PDB entry 7PPL | X-ray diffraction, 1.53 A resolution | chains A and B

# Chain A
Molecule: Tyrosine-protein phosphatase non-receptor type 11
Source organism: Homo sapiens
Notes: EC 3.1.3.48
Reference sequence: Q06124 (PTN11_HUMAN); the construct has insertions or renumbered stretches relative to UniProt, so the offset changes along the chain: 5-73 = UniProt 246-314; 78-282 = UniProt 324-528
Chain sequence (282 residues; numbered 1 to 282; the number before each row is that of its first residue):
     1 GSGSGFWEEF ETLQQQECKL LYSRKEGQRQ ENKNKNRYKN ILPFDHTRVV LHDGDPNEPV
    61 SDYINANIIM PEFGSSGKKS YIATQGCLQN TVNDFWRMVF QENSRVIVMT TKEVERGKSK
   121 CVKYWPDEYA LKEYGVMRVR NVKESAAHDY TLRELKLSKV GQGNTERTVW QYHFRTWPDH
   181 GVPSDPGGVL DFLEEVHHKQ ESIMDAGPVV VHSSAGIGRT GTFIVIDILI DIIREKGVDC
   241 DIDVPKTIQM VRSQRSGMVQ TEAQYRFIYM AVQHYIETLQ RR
Not modelled in the structure: 1-3
Construct notes: expression tag (1-4); linker (74-77); engineered mutation Ser213 (Cys459 in Q06124)
UniProt features mapped onto this chain:
  - binding site (substrate): Asp179, Gln260
Reported in the primary citation:
  - conformationally variable residues (loop rearrangement): Asp179, His180
  - catalytic residues: Asp179, His180
  - mutagenesis - R116G/K118S, K118E, D179A (40-fold), H180A (4-fold): decreased catalytic activity with Insulin receptor substrate 1 (chain B)
  - mutagenesis - K118E: increased binding to Insulin receptor substrate 1 (chain B)
  - mutagenesis - K118E: increased binding to p0IRS1
  - mutagenesis - R116E, R116G/K118S, K118E: decreased binding to phosphorylated at the +4 position
  - specificity-determining residues: Arg116, Lys118
  - mutagenesis - R116G/K118S, K118E: increased catalytic activity on p0IRS1
  - mutagenesis - R116E: increased catalytic activity
  - mutagenesis - R116G/K118S, K118E, D179A (40-fold), H180A (4-fold): decreased catalytic activity on ppIRS1
  - mutagenesis - K118E: increased binding to ppIRS1
  - mutagenesis - K33E: decreased binding to phosphorylated at the -4 position

# Chain B
Molecule: Insulin receptor substrate 1
Reference sequence: P35568 (IRS1_HUMAN); residues 625-639 here = UniProt positions 625-639
Chain sequence (15 residues; each row starts with the number of its first residue):
   625 GRKGSGDYMP MSPKS
Not modelled in the structure: 625-626, 636-639
Modified / non-standard residues: Tyr632 (O-phosphotyrosine; PTR); Ser636 (phosphoserine; SEP)
UniProt features mapped onto this chain:
  - motif: Tyr632 to Met635 (YXXM motif 4)
  - modified residue: Ser629 (Phosphoserine), Tyr632 (Phosphotyrosine), Ser636 (Phosphoserine)
  - mutagenesis: Tyr632 (Y632F: Does not affect IRS1 stability), Ser636 (S636A: Impaired degradation by the Cul7-RING(FBXW8) complex; when associated with A-307; A-312; A-527 and A-639), Ser639 (S639A: Impaired degradation by the Cul7-RING(FBXW8) complex; when associated with A-307; A-312; A-527 and A-636)
Reported in the primary citation:
  - contacts within the chain: Tyr632-Pro634
  - conformationally variable residues (order/disorder transition): Ser636

# Interface between chain A and chain B
Pairs across the interface (20):
  Tyr38(A) - Gly630(B)
  Tyr38(A) - Asp631(B)
  Tyr38(A) - Tyr632(B)
  Lys39(A) - Ser629(B)  hydrogen bond (side chain-backbone)
  Lys39(A) - Gly630(B)  hydrogen bond (backbone-backbone)
  Lys39(A) - Asp631(B)
  Asn40(A) - Asp631(B)
  Asn40(A) - Tyr632(B)  hydrogen bond (side chain-backbone)
  Ile41(A) - Tyr632(B)
  His180(A) - Met635(B)
  Ser213(A) - Tyr632(B)
  Ser214(A) - Tyr632(B)
  Ala215(A) - Tyr632(B)
  Gly216(A) - Tyr632(B)
  Ile217(A) - Tyr632(B)
  Gly218(A) - Tyr632(B)
  Arg219(A) - Tyr632(B)
  Gln260(A) - Tyr632(B)
  Gln260(A) - Pro634(B)
  Thr261(A) - Pro634(B)

# Summary
14 residues of chain A and 6 residues of chain B are in contact, with 3 hydrogen bonds. Polar contacts include
Lys39(A)-Ser629(B), Asn40(A)-Tyr632(B) and Lys39(A)-Gly630(B). From the paper: catalytic residues Asp179(A)
and His180(A); R116G/K118S, K118E and D179A of chain A, among others, reduce catalytic activity with Insulin
receptor substrate 1 (chain B); 6 substitutions were tested in all.
Here chain A is Tyrosine-protein phosphatase non-receptor type 11 (Homo sapiens) and chain B is Insulin
receptor substrate 1. Entry 7PPL (SHP2 catalytic domain in complex with IRS1 (625-639) phosphopeptide
(pTyr-632, pSer-636)) was determined by X-ray diffraction together with 7PPM and 7PPN from the same study.
